5YMV - chains A and B of the 3 polymer chains in the assembly; structure by X-ray diffraction, 2.20 A resolution.

== Chain A ==
Protein: Class I histocompatibility antigen, F10 alpha chain
Organism: Gallus gallus
UniProt: P15979 (HA1F_CHICK); residues 1-270 here correspond to UniProt positions 23-292 (UniProt number = residue number + 22)
Sequence (271 residues; each row starts with the number of its first residue; numbering starts at 0):
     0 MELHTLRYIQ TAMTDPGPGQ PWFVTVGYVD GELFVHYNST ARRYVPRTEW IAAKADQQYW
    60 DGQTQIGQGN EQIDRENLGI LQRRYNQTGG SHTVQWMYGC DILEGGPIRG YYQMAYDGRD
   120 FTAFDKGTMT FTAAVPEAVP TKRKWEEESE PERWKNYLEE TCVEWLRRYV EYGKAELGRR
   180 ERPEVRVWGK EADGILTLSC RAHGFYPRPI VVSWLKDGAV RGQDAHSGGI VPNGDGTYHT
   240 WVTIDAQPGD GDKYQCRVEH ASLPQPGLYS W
Construct notes: initiating methionine (0)
Disulfides: Cys99-Cys161, Cys199-Cys255
Reported in the primary citation:
  - conformationally variable residues (side-chain flip): Arg83

== Chain B ==
Protein: Beta-2-microglobulin
Organism: Gallus gallus
UniProt: P21611 (B2MG_CHICK); residues 1-98 here correspond to UniProt positions 22-119 (UniProt number = residue number + 21)
Sequence (98 residues; numbered 1 to 98; the number before each row is that of its first residue):
     1 DLTPKVQVYS RFPASAGTKN VLNCFAAGFH PPKISITLMK DGVPMEGAQY SDMSFNDDWT
    61 FQRLVHADFT PSSGSTYACK VEHETLKEPQ VYKWDPEF
Disulfides: Cys24-Cys79

== Interface between chain A and chain B ==
Contacting residue pairs - 66 pairs, chain A then chain B:
  Arg6(A) - Phe55(B)  hydrogen bond (side chain-backbone)
  Arg6(A) - Asn56(B)
  Ile8(A) - Ser54(B)
  Ile8(A) - Phe55(B)
  Gln9(A) - Phe55(B)
  Thr10(A) - Phe55(B)
  Thr10(A) - Phe61(B)
  Met12(A) - Pro32(B)  hydrophobic
  Asp14(A) - Lys33(B)  salt bridge
  Pro15(A) - Lys33(B)
  Gly16(A) - Lys33(B)
  Gln19(A) - Arg63(B)  hydrogen bond
  Val23(A) - Met53(B)
  Tyr27(A) - Ser54(B)  hydrogen bond
  His35(A) - Asp52(B)  salt bridge
  Arg46(A) - Asp52(B)  salt bridge
  Ser90(A) - Pro31(B)
  Thr92(A) - His30(B)  hydrogen bond
  Thr92(A) - Pro32(B)
  Gln94(A) - Phe55(B)
  Gln94(A) - Trp59(B)  hydrogen bond (side chain-backbone)
  Gln94(A) - Phe61(B)
  Trp95(A) - Phe55(B)
  Met96(A) - Asp57(B)
  Met96(A) - Trp59(B)  hydrophobic
  Gln112(A) - Trp59(B)
  Met113(A) - Trp59(B)
  Ala114(A) - Trp59(B)  hydrophobic
  Asp116(A) - His30(B)
  Gly117(A) - His30(B)
  Gly117(A) - Trp59(B)
  Asp119(A) - Trp59(B)  hydrogen bond
  Glu183(A) - Phe12(B)
  Glu183(A) - Pro13(B)
  Arg185(A) - Pro13(B)
  Arg185(A) - Ala14(B)  hydrogen bond (side chain-backbone)
  Arg185(A) - Glu97(B)  hydrogen bond (side chain-backbone)
  Trp187(A) - Asp95(B)
  Trp187(A) - Glu97(B)
  Trp187(A) - Phe98(B)  hydrophobic
  Ser198(A) - Glu97(B)  hydrogen bond
  Arg200(A) - Tyr9(B)
  Arg200(A) - Glu97(B)  salt bridge
  His202(A) - Ser10(B)  hydrogen bond (side chain-backbone)
  His202(A) - Arg11(B)  hydrogen bond (side chain-backbone)
  His202(A) - Phe12(B)
  His202(A) - Pro13(B)
  Gly203(A) - Arg11(B)
  Gly227(A) - Gln7(B)  hydrogen bond (backbone-side chain)
  Val230(A) - Gln7(B)
  Val230(A) - Tyr9(B)
  Val230(A) - Phe25(B)  hydrophobic
  Pro231(A) - Tyr9(B)  hydrogen bond (backbone-side chain)
  Pro231(A) - Phe25(B)
  Pro231(A) - Leu64(B)
  Asn232(A) - Tyr9(B)
  Asn232(A) - Arg11(B)
  Asn232(A) - Asn23(B)  hydrogen bond
  Asn232(A) - Leu64(B)
  Gly233(A) - Leu64(B)
  Gly233(A) - His66(B)
  Asp234(A) - Arg11(B)  salt bridge
  Thr236(A) - Arg11(B)  hydrogen bond
  His238(A) - Tyr9(B)
  His238(A) - Ser10(B)
  Trp240(A) - Gln7(B)  hydrogen bond
Interface residues without a listed pair, chain A (43 interface residues in all): Pro17, Val25, Lys189
Interface residues without a listed pair, chain B (31 interface residues in all): Val8, Ser15, Glu84, Pro96
Interface features reported in the paper:
  - specific contacts: Asp14(A)-Lys33(B) (salt bridge)

== Overview ==
Chain A and chain B form an interface of 43 and 31 residues respectively; the contacts include 16 hydrogen
bonds and 5 salt bridges. Polar contacts include Asp14(A)-Lys33(B), His35(A)-Asp52(B) and Arg46(A)-Asp52(B).
The authors report a salt bridge between Asp14(A) and Lys33(B). The paper reports conformational variability
at Arg83(A).
Here chain A is Class I histocompatibility antigen, F10 alpha chain and chain B is Beta-2-microglobulin, both
from Gallus gallus. Entry 5YMV (Crystal structure of 9-mer peptide from influenza virus in complex with
BF2*1201) was determined by X-ray diffraction together with 5YMW from the same study.
